PDB entry 9CZA | X-ray diffraction, 2.49 A resolution | chains C and D of the 4 polymer chains in the assembly

# Chain C
Name: 17E6 Fab light chain
Source organism: Mus musculus
Notes: antibody fragment or engineered binder
Sequence (214 residues; each row starts with the number of its first residue):
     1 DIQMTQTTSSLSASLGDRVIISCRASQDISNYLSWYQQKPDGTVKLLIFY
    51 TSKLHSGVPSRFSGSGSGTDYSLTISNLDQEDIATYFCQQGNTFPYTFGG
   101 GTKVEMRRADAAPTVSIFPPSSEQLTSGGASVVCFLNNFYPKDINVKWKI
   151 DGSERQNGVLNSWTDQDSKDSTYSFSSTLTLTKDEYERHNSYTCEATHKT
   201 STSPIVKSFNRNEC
Disulfide bonds: Cys23-Cys88, Cys134-Cys194

# Chain D
Name: 17E6 Fab heavy chain
Source organism: Mus musculus
Notes: antibody fragment or engineered binder
Sequence (218 residues; numbered 1 to 218; the number before each row is that of its first residue):
     1 QVQLQQSGAELAEPGASVKMSCKASGYTFSSFWMHWVKQRPGQGLEWIGY
    51 INPNSGYTECNEIFRDKATMTADTSSSTAYMQLSGLTSEDSAVYYCASFL
   101 GRGAMDYWGQGTSVTVSSAKTTAPSVYPLAPVCGDTTGSSVTLGCLVKGY
   151 FPEPVTLTWNSGSLSAGVHTFPAVLQSSLYTLSSSVTVVASTWPSQSITC
   201 NVAHPASSTKVDKKIEPR
Unresolved in the structure: 134-137, 218
Disulfide bonds: Cys22-Cys96, Cys145-Cys200

# How chain C and chain D interact
Inter-chain disulfides: Cys214(C)-Cys133(D)
Pairs across the interface (74):
  Tyr32(C) with Arg102(D), hydrogen bond
  Ser34(C) with Gly103(D); Ala104(D)
  Tyr36(C) with Ala104(D); Met105(D), hydrogen bond (side chain-backbone); Trp108(D)
  Gln38(C) with Gln39(D), hydrogen bond; Tyr95(D), hydrogen bond
  Gly42(C) with Tyr95(D), hydrogen bond (backbone-side chain)
  Val44(C) with Trp108(D), hydrophobic
  Leu46(C) with Leu100(D), hydrophobic; Met105(D); Asp106(D)
  Phe49(C) with Leu100(D), hydrophobic; Arg102(D); Ala104(D), hydrophobic
  Tyr50(C) with Arg102(D)
  His55(C) with Asp106(D); Tyr107(D)
  Phe87(C) with Leu45(D), hydrophobic
  Gln89(C) with Gly103(D), hydrogen bond (side chain-backbone); Met105(D)
  Gly91(C) with Gly103(D)
  Phe94(C) with Trp47(D), hydrophobic; Tyr50(D), hydrophobic; Glu59(D)
  Pro95(C) with Trp47(D), hydrophobic; Asn61(D)
  Tyr96(C) with His35(D); Trp47(D); Phe99(D); Gly103(D)
  Phe98(C) with Leu45(D); Met105(D), hydrophobic
  Ser116(C) with Thr142(D)
  Phe118(C) with Leu129(D); Ala130(D); Pro131(D); Thr142(D)
  Pro119(C) with Ala130(D); Val132(D)
  Ser121(C) with Tyr127(D); Pro128(D)
  Glu123(C) with Tyr127(D); Pro128(D); Lys213(D), salt bridge
  Gln124(C) with Tyr127(D); Lys148(D)
  Ser127(C) with Tyr127(D)
  Ser131(C) with Leu146(D); Lys148(D)
  Phe135(C) with Phe171(D), hydrophobic; Ser183(D); Ser184(D); Ser185(D)
  Asn137(C) with His169(D); Phe171(D); Ser185(D), hydrogen bond
  Asn138(C) with His169(D), hydrogen bond
  Leu160(C) with Gln176(D)
  Asn161(C) with Val174(D)
  Ser162(C) with Phe171(D); Pro172(D), hydrogen bond (side chain-backbone); Val174(D)
  Trp163(C) with Pro172(D)
  Thr164(C) with Phe171(D)
  Ser174(C) with His169(D), hydrogen bond; Phe171(D)
  Phe175(C) with Phe171(D)
  Ser176(C) with Phe171(D); Ser183(D), hydrogen bond
  Thr180(C) with Gln176(D)
  Phe209(C) with Val132(D), hydrophobic
  Cys214(C) with Cys133(D), disulfide
Interface residues without a listed pair, chain C (43 interface residues in all): Asp1, Val133, Lys169, Thr178
Interface residues without a listed pair, chain D (44 interface residues in all): Val37, Gly44, Glu46, Leu143, Gly144, Ala166, Thr170, Leu175

# In short
43 residues of chain C and 44 residues of chain D are in contact; the contacts include 1 disulfide bond, 11
hydrogen bonds and 1 salt bridge. Polar pairs include Glu123(C)-Lys213(D), Tyr32(C)-Arg102(D) and
Tyr36(C)-Met105(D).
Chain C is 17E6 Fab light chain and chain D is 17E6 Fab heavy chain, both from Mus musculus; the structure,
Crystal structure of integrin avb6 headpiece in complex with compound 18, was determined by X-ray diffraction,
deposited together with 9CZ7, 9CZD and 9CZF.
